PDB entry 8OIJ | X-ray diffraction, 2.00 A resolution | chains A and D of the 4 polymer chains in the assembly

== Chain A ==
Protein: Protein Smaug
From: Drosophila melanogaster
Reference sequence: Q23972 (SMG_DROME); residue numbers follow UniProt; this construct covers 73-155, 197-278
Chain sequence (177 residues; row label = number of the first residue in the row; note: 41 numbers in that range are skipped by the numbering (no residue carries them; nothing is unmodelled there)):
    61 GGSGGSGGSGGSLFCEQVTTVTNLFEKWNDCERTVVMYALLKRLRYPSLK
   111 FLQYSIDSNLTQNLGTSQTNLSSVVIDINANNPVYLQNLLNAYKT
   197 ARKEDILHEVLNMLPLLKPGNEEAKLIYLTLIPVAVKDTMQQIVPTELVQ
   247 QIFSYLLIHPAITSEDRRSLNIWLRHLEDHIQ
Unresolved in the structure: 61-72, 275-278
Construct notes: expression tag (61-72)
What the authors report for this chain:
  - mutagenesis - S250E/L253E: abolished binding to Protein smoothened (chain D)

== Chain D ==
Protein: Protein smoothened
From: Drosophila melanogaster
Reference sequence: P91682 (SMO_DROME); residue numbers follow UniProt; this construct covers 970-1003
Chain sequence (35 residues; numbered 969 to 1003; the number before each row is that of its first residue):
   969 SVPSYGEDELQQAMRLLNAASRQRTEAANEDFGGT
Unresolved in the structure: 969-975, 990-1003
Construct notes: expression tag (969)
What the authors report for this chain:
  - mutagenesis - L978E/L984E/L985E: abolished binding to Protein Smaug (chain A)

== Chain A / chain D interface ==
Contacting residue pairs (9; chain A residue first):
  Leu73(A) - Asn986(D)
  Leu73(A) - Ser989(D)
  Phe74(A) - Met982(D)  hydrophobic
  Phe74(A) - Leu985(D)  hydrophobic
  Phe74(A) - Asn986(D)
  Phe74(A) - Ser989(D)  hydrogen bond (backbone-side chain)
  Cys75(A) - Met982(D)
  Cys75(A) - Asn986(D)
  Val78(A) - Met982(D)  hydrophobic
From the paper, about this interface:
  - hot spots on chain D (mutagenesis) - L978E/L984E/L985E: abolished binding to Protein Smaug (chain A)

== In short ==
Chain A and chain D each contribute 4 residues to their interface, with 1 hydrogen bond. The hydrogen-bonded
pair is Phe74(A)-Ser989(D). The paper reports that S250E/L253E of chain A abolish binding to Protein
smoothened (chain D); L978E/L984E/L985E of chain D abolish binding to Protein Smaug (chain A).
Here chain A is Protein Smaug and chain D is Protein smoothened, both from Drosophila melanogaster. Entry 8OIJ
(Drosophila Smaug-Smoothened complex) was determined by X-ray diffraction.
